PDB entry 7RTS | X-ray diffraction, 1.74 A resolution | chain A

# Chain A
Protein: Disease resistance protein RUN1
Organism: Vitis rotundifolia
Notes: EC 3.2.2.6, 3.2.2.-
UniProt: V9M398 (RUN1_VITRO); numbering as in UniProt (aligned over 23-198)
Amino-acid sequence (179 residues; each row starts with the number of its first residue):
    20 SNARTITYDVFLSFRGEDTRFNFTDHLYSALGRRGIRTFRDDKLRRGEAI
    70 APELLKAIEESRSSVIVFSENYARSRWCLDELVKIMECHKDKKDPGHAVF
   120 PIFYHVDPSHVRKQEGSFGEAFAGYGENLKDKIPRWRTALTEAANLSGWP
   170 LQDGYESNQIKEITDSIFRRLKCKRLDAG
Unresolved in the structure: 20-21, 142-148, 192-198
Sequence notes: expression tag (20-22)
UniProt features mapped onto this chain:
  - active site: E100
  - binding site (NAD(+)): R34 to R39, G66
  - mutagenesis: R34 (R34A: Reduced NAD(+) hydrolase activity), R64 to R65 (Increased NAD(+) hydrolase activity), S94 (S94A: Reduced NAD(+) hydrolase activity), W96 (W96A: Reduced NAD(+) hydrolase activity), E100 (E100A: Abolished NAD(+) hydrolase activity)
What the authors report for this chain:
  - conformationally variable residues (loop rearrangement, side-chain flip): R39, F40, N41, H45, D60, D61
  - contacts within the chain: D60-E100
  - mutagenesis - R131E: unchanged catalytic activity
  - mutagenesis - F33A, R34A, D44A, R64A, S94A, W96A, C97A, E100A, P169R: decreased catalytic activity
  - mutagenesis - R39A: abolished catalytic activity
  - allosteric site: R39 (proposed by the authors, not directly observed)

# Summary
UniProt lists active-site residue E100, 7 NAD+-binding residues and 6 mutagenesis sites. The paper reports
that F33A, R34A and D44A, among others, reduce catalytic activity; an allosteric site at R39; 11 substitutions
were tested in all.
Chain A is Disease resistance protein RUN1 (Vitis rotundifolia); the structure, Crystal structure of the TIR
domain from the grapevine disease resistance protein RUN1 without the AE ..., was determined by X-ray
diffraction (same publication as 7RX1 and 7S2Z).
